6SDA - chains A and B; structure by X-ray diffraction, 1.87 A resolution.

# Chain A (and B)
Protein: Probable acyl-CoA dehydrogenase
From: Bdellovibrio bacteriovorus HD100
Notes: EC 1.3.99.-; chain B of this document is another copy of the same molecule, construct and numbering; everything in this record applies to it too
UniProtKB: Q6MJ59 (Q6MJ59_BDEBA); residues 1-505 here = UniProt positions 1-505
Chain sequence (505 residues; row label = number of the first residue in the row):
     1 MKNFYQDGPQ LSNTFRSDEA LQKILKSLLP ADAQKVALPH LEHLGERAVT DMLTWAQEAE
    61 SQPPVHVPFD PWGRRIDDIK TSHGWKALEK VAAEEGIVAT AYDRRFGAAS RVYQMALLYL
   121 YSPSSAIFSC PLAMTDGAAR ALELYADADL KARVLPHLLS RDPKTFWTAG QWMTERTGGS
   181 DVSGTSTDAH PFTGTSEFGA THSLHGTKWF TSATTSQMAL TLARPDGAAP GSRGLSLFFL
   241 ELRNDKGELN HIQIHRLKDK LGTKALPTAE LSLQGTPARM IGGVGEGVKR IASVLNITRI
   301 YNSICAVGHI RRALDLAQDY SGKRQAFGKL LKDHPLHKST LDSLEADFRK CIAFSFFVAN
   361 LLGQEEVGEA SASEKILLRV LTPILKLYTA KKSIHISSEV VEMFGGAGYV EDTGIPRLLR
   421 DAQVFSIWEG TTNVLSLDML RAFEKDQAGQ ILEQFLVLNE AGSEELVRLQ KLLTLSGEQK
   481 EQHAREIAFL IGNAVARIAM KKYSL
Not modelled in the structure: 1-2
Residues lining bound ligands:
  - FAD (flavin-adenine dinucleotide), molecule 1: Met-134, Gln-171, Trp-172, Met-173, Thr-174, Gly-178, Gly-179, Ser-180, Phe-210, Thr-211, Ser-212, Lys-260, Thr-263, Thr-268, Val-424, Ile-427, Trp-428, Glu-429, Gly-430, Thr-431, Asn-433, Val-434, Leu-437
  - FAD, molecule 2: Arg-324, Ala-326, Phe-327, Leu-331, His-334, Leu-336, His-337, Glu-402, Met-403, Phe-404, Gly-405, Gly-406, Ala-407, Tyr-409
From the paper describing this entry:
  - binding site for decanoyl-CoA: Trp-428
  - conformationally variable residues (side-chain flip): Trp-428
  - catalytic residues: Glu-429 (by similarity / conservation)

# Interface between chain A and chain B
Pairs across the interface (93):
  Asn-3(A) with Arg-176(B)
  Phe-4(A) with Arg-176(B), hydrogen bond (backbone-side chain); Thr-177(B)
  Tyr-5(A) with Arg-176(B)
  Arg-176(A) with Asn-3(B); Phe-4(B), hydrogen bond (side chain-backbone); Tyr-5(B); Arg-324(B), hydrogen bond (backbone-side chain)
  Thr-177(A) with Phe-4(B); Arg-324(B)
  Gly-178(A) with Arg-324(B)
  Asp-181(A) with Phe-327(B), hydrogen bond (side chain-backbone)
  Phe-210(A) with Gly-406(B); Ala-407(B); Val-410(B), hydrophobic
  Arg-256(A) with Asp-412(B), salt bridge
  Asp-259(A) with Val-410(B); Glu-411(B), hydrogen bond (backbone-backbone)
  Lys-260(A) with Tyr-409(B); Glu-411(B)
  Leu-261(A) with Tyr-409(B), hydrogen bond (backbone-backbone); Glu-411(B); Pro-416(B), hydrophobic; Arg-420(B)
  Gly-262(A) with Tyr-409(B), hydrogen bond (backbone-side chain)
  Thr-263(A) with Tyr-409(B)
  Arg-324(A) with Arg-176(B), hydrogen bond (side chain-backbone); Thr-177(B); Gly-178(B)
  Phe-327(A) with Ser-180(B); Asp-181(B), hydrogen bond (backbone-side chain)
  Pro-335(A) with Glu-478(B); Glu-481(B); Gln-482(B)
  Leu-336(A) with Asn-433(B); Glu-481(B); Ala-484(B), hydrophobic
  Ser-339(A) with Gln-482(B)
  Thr-340(A) with Asn-433(B), hydrogen bond
  Lys-391(A) with Glu-399(B), salt bridge; Glu-402(B), salt bridge
  Ile-394(A) with Ser-398(B)
  Ser-398(A) with Ile-394(B); Gln-423(B), hydrogen bond
  Glu-399(A) with Lys-391(B), salt bridge; Arg-485(B), salt bridge
  Val-401(A) with Gln-423(B)
  Glu-402(A) with Lys-391(B), salt bridge; Ser-426(B), hydrogen bond; Thr-431(B); Thr-432(B), hydrogen bond
  Gly-405(A) with Ile-427(B)
  Gly-406(A) with Phe-210(B); Ile-427(B)
  Ala-407(A) with Phe-210(B)
  Tyr-409(A) with Lys-260(B); Leu-261(B), hydrogen bond (backbone-backbone); Gly-262(B), hydrogen bond (side chain-backbone); Thr-263(B); Arg-420(B), hydrogen bond (side chain-backbone); Asp-421(B); Gln-423(B); Val-424(B)
  Val-410(A) with Phe-210(B), hydrophobic; Asp-259(B)
  Glu-411(A) with Asp-259(B), hydrogen bond (backbone-backbone); Lys-260(B); Leu-261(B)
  Asp-412(A) with Arg-256(B), salt bridge
  Pro-416(A) with Leu-261(B), hydrophobic
  Leu-419(A) with Gln-423(B)
  Arg-420(A) with Leu-261(B); Tyr-409(B), hydrogen bond (backbone-side chain)
  Asp-421(A) with Tyr-409(B)
  Gln-423(A) with Ser-398(B), hydrogen bond; Val-401(B); Tyr-409(B); Leu-419(B)
  Val-424(A) with Tyr-409(B)
  Ser-426(A) with Glu-402(B), hydrogen bond
  Ile-427(A) with Val-401(B), hydrophobic; Gly-405(B); Gly-406(B)
  Thr-431(A) with Glu-402(B)
  Thr-432(A) with Glu-402(B), hydrogen bond
  Asn-433(A) with Leu-336(B); Thr-340(B), hydrogen bond
  Leu-437(A) with Leu-336(B), hydrophobic
  Glu-481(A) with Pro-335(B); Leu-336(B)
  Gln-482(A) with Ser-339(B)
  Arg-485(A) with Thr-340(B); Glu-399(B), salt bridge
Interface residues without a listed pair, chain A (55 interface residues in all): Ser-180, Lys-258, Ala-326, His-337, Ser-436, Glu-478, Ala-484
Interface residues without a listed pair, chain B (55 interface residues in all): Lys-258, Ala-326, His-337, Ser-436, Leu-437

# In short
The chain A/chain B interface involves 55 residues from each chain; the contacts include 22 hydrogen bonds and
8 salt bridges. Polar pairs include Arg-256(A)/Asp-412(B), Lys-391(A)/Glu-399(B) and Lys-391(A)/Glu-402(B).
Bound to chain A: flavin-adenine dinucleotide. From the paper: the catalytic residue Glu-429(A); a binding
site for decanoyl-CoA at Trp-428(A).
Both chains are Probable acyl-CoA dehydrogenase (Bdellovibrio bacteriovorus HD100). Entry 6SDA (Bd2924 C10
acyl-coenzymeA bound form) was determined by X-ray diffraction together with 6SD8 and 6CVZ from the same
study.
